5AYY - chains C and I of the 6 polymer chains in the assembly; structure by X-ray diffraction, 3.09 A resolution.

[Chain C (and I)]
Protein: Nicotinate-nucleotide pyrophosphorylase [carboxylating]
Organism: Homo sapiens
Notes: EC 2.4.2.19; chain I of this document is another copy of the same molecule, construct and numbering; everything in this record applies to it too
UniProtKB: V9HWJ5 (V9HWJ5_HUMAN); numbering as in UniProt (aligned over 1-297)
Amino-acid sequence (305 residues; row label = number of the first residue in the row):
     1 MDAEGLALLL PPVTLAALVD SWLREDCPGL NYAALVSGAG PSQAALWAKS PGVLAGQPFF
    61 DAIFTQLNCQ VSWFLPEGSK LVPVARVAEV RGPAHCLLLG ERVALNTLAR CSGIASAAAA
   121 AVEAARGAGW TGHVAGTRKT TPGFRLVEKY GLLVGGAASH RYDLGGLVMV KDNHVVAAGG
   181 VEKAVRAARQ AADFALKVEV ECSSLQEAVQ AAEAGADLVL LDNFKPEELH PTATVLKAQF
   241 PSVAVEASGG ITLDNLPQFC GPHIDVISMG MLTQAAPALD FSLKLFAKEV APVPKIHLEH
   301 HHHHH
Not modelled in the structure: 290-305
Sequence notes: expression tag (298-305)
Small-molecule neighbours: quinolinic acid (NTM): Gly136, Thr137, Arg138, Lys139, His160, Arg161, Met169, Lys171, Leu220, Glu246, Ser248, Ser268
From the paper describing this entry:
  - binding site for quinolinic acid: His160, Arg161
  - allosteric site: Arg161 (proposed by the authors, not directly observed)

[Chain C / chain I interface]
Residue-residue contacts (23):
  Gly5(C) - Leu35(I)
  Leu8(C) - Ala34(I)
  Leu8(C) - Gly38(I)
  Leu8(C) - Ala39(I)  hydrophobic
  Leu8(C) - His95(I)
  Leu9(C) - Leu30(I)
  Leu9(C) - Asn31(I)  hydrogen bond (backbone-backbone)
  Leu9(C) - Tyr32(I)  hydrophobic
  Leu9(C) - Leu35(I)  hydrophobic
  Pro11(C) - Cys27(I)
  Pro11(C) - Gly29(I)
  Pro12(C) - Leu67(I)
  Val13(C) - Asp20(I)
  Val13(C) - Leu23(I)  hydrophobic
  Val13(C) - Gln66(I)
  Thr14(C) - Arg24(I)
  Thr14(C) - Pro28(I)
  Ala17(C) - Arg24(I)
  Leu146(C) - Leu30(I)  hydrophobic
  Ser159(C) - Tyr32(I)
  Tyr162(C) - Gly29(I)
  Tyr162(C) - Leu30(I)  hydrophobic
  Tyr162(C) - Tyr32(I)
Interface residues without a listed pair, chain C (14 interface residues in all): Leu10, Leu153, His160
Interface residues without a listed pair, chain I (17 interface residues in all): Leu99

[Summary]
14 residues of chain C face 17 of chain I across their interface; the contacts include 1 hydrogen bond. The
hydrogen-bonded pair Leu9(C)-Asn31(I) is a backbone contact. Bound to chain C: quinolinic acid. The paper
reports a binding site for quinolinic acid at His160(C) and Arg161(C); an allosteric site at Arg161(C).
Chain C and chain I are both Nicotinate-nucleotide pyrophosphorylase [carboxylating] (Homo sapiens); the
structure, Crystal structure of human quinolinate phosphoribosyltransferase in complex with the reactant
quinolinate, was determined by X-ray diffraction, deposited together with 5AYX.
